Entry 6HVT (X-ray diffraction, 2.90 A resolution); this record covers chains J and X of the 28 polymer chains in the assembly.

[Chain J (and X)]
Name: Proteasome subunit beta type-4
From: Saccharomyces cerevisiae (strain ATCC 204508 / S288c)
Notes: EC 3.4.25.1; chain X of this document is another copy of the same molecule, construct and numbering; everything in this record applies to it too
Reference sequence: P22141 (PSB4_YEAST); residue numbers follow UniProt; this construct covers 1-198
Amino-acid sequence (198 residues; row label = number of the first residue in the row):
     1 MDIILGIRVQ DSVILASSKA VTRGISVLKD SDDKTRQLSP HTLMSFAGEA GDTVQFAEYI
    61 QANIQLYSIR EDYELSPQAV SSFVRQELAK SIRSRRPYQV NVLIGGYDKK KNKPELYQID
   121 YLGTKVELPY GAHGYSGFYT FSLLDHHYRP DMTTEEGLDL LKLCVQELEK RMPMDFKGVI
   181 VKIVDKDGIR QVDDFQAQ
Disordered / not traced: 196-198
Curated features (UniProtKB/Swiss-Prot):
  - modified residue: M1 (N-acetylmethionine), S76 (Phosphoserine)

[How chain J and chain X interact]
Pairs across the interface - 40 pairs, chain J then chain X:
  T22(J) with P173(X)
  G24(J) with P173(X)
  I25(J) with Y135(X), hydrophobic; Y139(X), hydrogen bond (backbone-side chain); R171(X); P173(X)
  S26(J) with Y139(X), hydrogen bond; R171(X)
  V27(J) with K170(X); R171(X), hydrogen bond (backbone-backbone); M172(X); P173(X), hydrophobic
  L28(J) with R171(X)
  D30(J) with K170(X), salt bridge
  Y135(J) with I25(X), hydrophobic
  Y139(J) with I25(X), hydrogen bond (side chain-backbone); S26(X), hydrogen bond
  E169(J) with D175(X); K177(X), hydrogen bond (backbone-side chain)
  K170(J) with V27(X); D30(X), salt bridge; K177(X), hydrogen bond (backbone-side chain)
  R171(J) with I25(X); S26(X); V27(X), hydrogen bond (backbone-backbone); L28(X)
  M172(J) with V27(X)
  P173(J) with T22(X); G24(X); I25(X); V27(X), hydrophobic; M174(X); D175(X), hydrogen bond (backbone-backbone)
  M174(J) with P173(X); M174(X), hydrophobic
  D175(J) with E169(X); P173(X), hydrogen bond (backbone-backbone); D175(X)
  K177(J) with E169(X), hydrogen bond (side chain-backbone); K170(X), hydrogen bond (side chain-backbone)
Also at the interface, not in a pair above, chain J (18 interface residues in all): F138
Also at the interface, not in a pair above, chain X (18 interface residues in all): F138

[In short]
The chain J/chain X interface involves 18 residues from each chain; the contacts include 12 hydrogen bonds and
2 salt bridges. Polar pairs include D30(J)-K170(X), I25(J)-Y139(X) and S26(J)-Y139(X).
Chain J and chain X are both Proteasome subunit beta type-4 (Saccharomyces cerevisiae (strain ATCC 204508 /
S288c)); the structure, Yeast 20S proteasome with human beta2i (1-53) in complex with 20, was determined by
X-ray diffraction (same publication as 6HTB, 6HTC, 6HTD, 6HTP, 6HTR, 6HUB and 30 further entries).
